7ENN - chains D and J of the 11 polymer chains in the assembly; structure by electron microscopy, 2.80 A resolution.

Chain D:
Protein: Histone H2B 1.1
From: Xenopus laevis
UniProt: P02281 (H2B11_XENLA); residues 1-122 here correspond to UniProt positions 5-126 (UniProt number = residue number + 4)
Amino-acid sequence (122 residues; numbered 1 to 122; the number before each row is that of its first residue):
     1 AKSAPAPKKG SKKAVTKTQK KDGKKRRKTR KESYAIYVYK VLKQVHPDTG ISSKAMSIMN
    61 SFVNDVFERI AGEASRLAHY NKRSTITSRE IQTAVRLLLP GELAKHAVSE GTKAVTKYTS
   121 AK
Unresolved in the structure: 1-28, 122
Differences from the reference sequence: conflict Thr29 (Ser33 in P02281)
UniProt features mapped onto this chain:
  - modified residue: Lys2 (N6-acetyllysine), Lys9 (N6-acetyllysine), Ser11 (Phosphoserine), Lys12 (N6-acetyllysine), Lys17 (N6-acetyllysine)
  - glycosylation: Ser109 (O-linked (GlcNAc) serine)
  - cross-link: Lys117 (Glycyl lysine isopeptide (Lys-Gly) (interchain with G-Cter in ubiquitin))

Chain J:
Molecule: 167-nt DNA strand
Sequence (167 nucleotides; row label = number of the first residue in the row; numbers below 1 keep their minus sign (DT-9 is residue -9)):
    -9 TCGACAAGCT TCAGGATGTA TATATCTGAC ACGTGCCTGG AGACTAGGGA GTAATCCCCT
    51 TGGCGGTTAA AACGCGGGGG ACAGCGCGTA CGTGCGTTTA AGCGGTGCTA GAGCTGTCTA
   111 CGACCAATTG AGCGGCCTCG GCACCGGGAT TCTCCAGGGC GGCCGCG
Unresolved in the structure: -9 to 0, 147-157

How chain D and chain J interact:
Residue-residue contacts - 14 pairs, chain D then chain J:
  Thr29(D) with DC104(J), phosphate contact
  Arg30(D) with DC27(J), hydrogen bond to the sugar
  Tyr39(D) with DA21(J), hydrogen bond to the phosphate
  Gly50(D) with DA21(J), phosphate contact
  Ile51(D) with DC20(J), sugar contact; DA21(J), hydrogen bond to the phosphate
  Ser52(D) with DC20(J), phosphate contact
  Ser53(D) with DC20(J), hydrogen bond to the phosphate
  Arg83(D) with DA40(J), phosphate contact; DG41(J), salt bridge to the phosphate
  Ser84(D) with DG39(J), sugar contact; DA40(J), hydrogen bond to the phosphate
  Thr85(D) with DG39(J), phosphate contact; DA40(J), hydrogen bond to the phosphate
Also at the interface, not in a pair above, chain D (11 interface residues in all): Lys82
Also at the interface, not in a pair above, chain J (9 interface residues in all): DC22, DC26

In short:
Chain D and chain J form an interface of 11 and 9 residues respectively, with 6 hydrogen bonds and 1 salt
bridge. Polar contacts include Arg30(D)-DC27(J), Tyr39(D)-DA21(J) and Ile51(D)-DA21(J).
Here chain D is Histone H2B 1.1 (Xenopus laevis) and chain J is a 167-nt DNA strand. Entry 7ENN (The structure
of ALC1 bound to the nucleosome) was determined by electron microscopy.
